Entry 7FD4 (electron microscopy, 2.40 A resolution); this record covers chains B and E of the 7 polymer chains in the assembly.

== Chain B (and E) ==
Name: Lon protease
Organism: Meiothermus taiwanensis
Notes: EC 3.4.21.53; chain E of this document is another copy of the same molecule, construct and numbering; everything in this record applies to it too
Reference sequence: A0A059VAZ3 (A0A059VAZ3_9DEIN); numbering as in UniProt (aligned over 1-793)
Sequence (793 residues; numbered 1 to 793; the number before each row is that of its first residue):
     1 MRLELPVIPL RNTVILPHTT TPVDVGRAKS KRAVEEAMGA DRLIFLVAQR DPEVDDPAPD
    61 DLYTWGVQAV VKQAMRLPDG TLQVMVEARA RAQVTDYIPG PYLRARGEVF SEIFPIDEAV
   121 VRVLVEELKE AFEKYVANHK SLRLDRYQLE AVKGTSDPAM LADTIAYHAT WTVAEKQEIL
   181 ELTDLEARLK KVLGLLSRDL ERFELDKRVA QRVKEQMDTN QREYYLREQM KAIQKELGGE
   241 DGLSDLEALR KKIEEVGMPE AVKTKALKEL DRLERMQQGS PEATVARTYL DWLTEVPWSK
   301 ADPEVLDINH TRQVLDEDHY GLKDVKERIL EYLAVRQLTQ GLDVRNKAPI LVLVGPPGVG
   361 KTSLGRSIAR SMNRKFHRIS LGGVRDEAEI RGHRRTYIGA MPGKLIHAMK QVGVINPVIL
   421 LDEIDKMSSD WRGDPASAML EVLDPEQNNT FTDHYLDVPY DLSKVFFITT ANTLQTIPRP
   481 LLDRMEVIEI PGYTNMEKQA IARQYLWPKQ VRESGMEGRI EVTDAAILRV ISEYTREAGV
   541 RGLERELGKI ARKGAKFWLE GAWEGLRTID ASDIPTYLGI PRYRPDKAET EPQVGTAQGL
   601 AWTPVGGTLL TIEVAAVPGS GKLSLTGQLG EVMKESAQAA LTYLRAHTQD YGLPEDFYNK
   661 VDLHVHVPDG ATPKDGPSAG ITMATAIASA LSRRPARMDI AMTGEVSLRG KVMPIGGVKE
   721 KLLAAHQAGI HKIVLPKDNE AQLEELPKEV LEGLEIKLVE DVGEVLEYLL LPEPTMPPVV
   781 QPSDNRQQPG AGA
Disordered / not traced: 1, 781-793
Covalent attachments: compound 4KZ linked to Ser678
Small-molecule neighbours:
  - 4KZ (N-[(1R)-1-(dihydroxyboranyl)-2-phenylethyl]-Nalpha-(pyrazin-2-ylcarbonyl)-L-phenylalaninamide): Leu600, Ala601, Trp602, Thr603, Thr608, Leu610, Met633, Val667, Thr672, Pro673, Lys674, Asp675, Gly676, Pro677, Ala679, Lys721
  - ATP-gamma-S (AGS; phosphothiophosphoric acid-adenylate ester), molecule 1: Asp318, His319, Tyr320, Leu322, Pro356, Pro357, Gly358, Val359, Gly360, Lys361, Thr362, Ser363, Glu423, Tyr493, Ile501, Tyr505, Lys509, Val540, Arg541
  - ATP-gamma-S (AGS), molecule 2: Glu446, Pro480, Arg484
Reported in the primary citation:
  - self-association interface (contacts with another copy of this molecule); pairs are residue here / residue on that copy: Met217-Tyr224, Leu205, Val209, Val213, Met217, Leu226, Met230, Met230, Ile233, Leu237
  - binding site for Alpha-S1-casein: Tyr224, Tyr397, Ile398, Trp431
  - contacts within the chain: Tyr224-Tyr225
  - mutagenesis - M217A, M217S, Y224H, Y224I, Y224L, Y225A, Y225S: abolished catalytic activity
  - mutagenesis - M217L, M217Y, Q221A, Y224F, Y224M, Y224W, Y225L: unchanged catalytic activity
  - mutagenesis - Y224A, Y224S: abolished catalytic activity on Ig2 and alpha-casein

== Chain B / chain E interface ==
Pairs across the interface (16; chain B residue first):
  Asp117(B) - Lys140(E)
  Asp117(B) - Arg143(E)  hydrogen bond (side chain-backbone)
  Asp117(B) - Leu144(E)  hydrogen bond (side chain-backbone)
  Asp117(B) - Arg146(E)  salt bridge
  Ala119(B) - Arg146(E)
  Val120(B) - Lys140(E)
  Val120(B) - Arg146(E)
  Arg122(B) - Tyr147(E)  hydrogen bond
  Arg198(B) - Asp218(E)  salt bridge
  Arg198(B) - Gln221(E)
  Arg198(B) - Arg222(E)
  Glu201(B) - Arg222(E)  salt bridge
  Arg202(B) - Tyr225(E)  hydrogen bond (side chain-backbone)
  Arg202(B) - Leu226(E)
  Arg202(B) - Gln229(E)
  Leu205(B) - Leu226(E)  hydrophobic
Interface residues without a listed pair, chain B (9 interface residues in all): Asp184
Interface residues without a listed pair, chain E (14 interface residues in all): His139, Leu142, Asp145

== Summary ==
The interface between chain B and chain E involves 9 residues on one side and 14 on the other, with 4 hydrogen
bonds and 3 salt bridges. Among the polar pairs are Asp117(B)-Arg146(E), Arg198(B)-Asp218(E) and
Glu201(B)-Arg222(E). From the paper: a binding site for Alpha-S1-casein at Tyr224(B), Tyr397(B) and Ile398(B)
among others; M217A, M217S and Y224H of chain B, among others, abolish catalytic activity; 16 substitutions
were tested in all.
Both chains are Lon protease (Meiothermus taiwanensis). Entry 7FD4 (A complete three-dimensional structure of
the Lon protease translocating a protein substrate (conformation 1)) was determined by electron microscopy
(same publication as 7FD5).
